Entry 9FEF (electron microscopy, 2.98 A resolution); this record covers chains B and E of the 5 polymer chains in the assembly.

Chain B:
Protein: malate dehydrogenase
Organism: Trypanosoma cruzi strain CL Brener
Notes: EC 1.1.1.37
UniProtKB: Q4DRD8 (Q4DRD8_TRYCC); residues 1-323 here = UniProt positions 1-323
Sequence (331 residues; each row starts with the number of its first residue; numbers below 1 keep their minus sign (Met-7 is residue -7)):
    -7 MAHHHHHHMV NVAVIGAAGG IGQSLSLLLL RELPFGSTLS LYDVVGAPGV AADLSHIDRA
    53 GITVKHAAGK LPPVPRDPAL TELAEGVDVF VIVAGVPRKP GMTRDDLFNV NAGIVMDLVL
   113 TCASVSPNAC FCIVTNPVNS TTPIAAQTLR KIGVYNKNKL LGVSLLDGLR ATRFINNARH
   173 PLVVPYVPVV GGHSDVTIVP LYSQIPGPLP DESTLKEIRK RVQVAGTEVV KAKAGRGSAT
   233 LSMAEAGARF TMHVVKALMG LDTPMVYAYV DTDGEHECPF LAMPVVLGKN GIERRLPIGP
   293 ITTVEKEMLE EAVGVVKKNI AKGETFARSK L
Disordered / not traced: -7 to 0, 90-95, 319-323
Construct notes: initiating methionine (-7); expression tag (-6 to 0)

Chain E:
Protein: Peroxisome targeting signal 1 receptor
Organism: Trypanosoma cruzi strain CL Brener
UniProtKB: V5B7T1 (V5B7T1_TRYCR); numbering as in UniProt (aligned over 1-666)
Sequence (674 residues; numbered -7 to 666; the number before each row is that of its first residue; numbers below 1 keep their minus sign (Met-7 is residue -7)):
    -7 MAHHHHHHMD CSTGAAIGQQ FAKDAFHMHG GVGVGPTGNS EHDVLMNEMM MVQTPTGPAG
    53 EWTHQFAAYQ GQQQQQQQQH PQELAMRHQQ NDAFMLRQQQ EMEEAFCTFC TTHPHSHAHS
   113 HQPQGLVGPA MMGPQIMPPM MFGPGTGGFM MGAPPMMPYA SMKFAGDAAM AAANNTNMTQ
   173 GATATSTTSV QQELQQQSSD NGWVEKLRDA EWAQDYSDAQ VFTLEGQSEQ TMEEHAKNSE
   233 FYQFMDKIRS KELLIDEETG QLVQGPGPDP DAPEDAEYLK EWAAAEGLNM PPGFFEHMMQ
   293 RPQGNNEQAE GRLFDGSNDA LMDDGALDNA ADVEEWVREY AEAQEQLQRV QNETNYPFEP
   353 NNPYMYHDKP MEEGIAMLQL ANMAEAALAF EAVCQKEPEN VEAWRRLGTT QAENEKDCLA
   413 IIALNHARML DPKDIAVHAA LAVSHTNEHN VGAALQSLRS WLLSQPQYEH LGLVDLREVA
   473 ADEGLDEVPE ENYFFAAPSE YRDCCTLLYA AVEMNPNDPQ LHASLGVLHN LSHRFDEAAK
   533 NFRRAVELRP DDAHMWNKLG ATLANGNRPQ EALEAYNRAL DINPGYVRVM YNMAVSYSNM
   593 AQYPLAAKHI TRAIALQAGG TNPQGEGSRI ATRGLWDLLR MTLNLMDRSD LVEASWQQDL
   653 TPFLREFGLE EMAV
Disordered / not traced: -7 to 362, 383-393, 458-493, 657-666
Construct notes: initiating methionine (-7); expression tag (-6 to 0)
From the paper describing this entry:
  - mutagenesis - R625A/D629A: unchanged binding to malate dehydrogenase (chain B)
  - mutagenesis - P490R (3-fold): decreased binding to malate dehydrogenase (chain B)

How chain B and chain E interact:
Contacting residue pairs (13):
  Pro64(B) with Val443(E), hydrophobic; Gly444(E)
  Pro65(B) with His441(E); Val443(E)
  Val66(B) with Asn442(E)
  Pro67(B) with His441(E)
  Asp97(B) with Asn559(E)
  Asp98(B) with Phe527(E); Asn559(E), hydrogen bond
  Asn101(B) with Asn559(E), hydrogen bond
  Val102(B) with His525(E)
  Thr317(B) with Met633(E); Leu637(E)
Interface residues without a listed pair, chain B (11 interface residues in all): Gln139, Glu316
Interface residues without a listed pair, chain E (12 interface residues in all): Glu440, Asn557, Gly558
The authors on this interface:
  - interface residues, chain B: Lys62(B)
  - interface residues, chain E: Asn439(E), Arg625(E)

Summary:
11 residues of chain B face 12 of chain E across their interface, with 2 hydrogen bonds. Polar contacts
include Asp98(B)-Asn559(E) and Asn101(B)-Asn559(E). From the paper: P490R of chain E reduces binding to malate
dehydrogenase (chain B); interface residues Lys62(B) and Asn439(E) among others.
Chain B is malate dehydrogenase and chain E is Peroxisome targeting signal 1 receptor, both from Trypanosoma
cruzi strain CL Brener; the structure, Cryo-EM structure of Trypanosoma cruzi (MDH)4-PEX5 complex, was
determined by electron microscopy together with 9FEE from the same study.
